7PBX - chains Aj and Av of the 21 polymer chains in the assembly; structure by electron microscopy, 3.43 A resolution.

# Chain Aj (and Av)
Name: 60 kDa chaperonin
Source organism: Escherichia coli (strain K12)
Notes: chain Av of this document is another copy of the same molecule, construct and numbering; everything in this record applies to it too
Reference sequence: P0A6F5 (CH60_ECOLI); numbering as in UniProt (aligned over 2-525)
Amino-acid sequence (524 residues; each row starts with the number of its first residue):
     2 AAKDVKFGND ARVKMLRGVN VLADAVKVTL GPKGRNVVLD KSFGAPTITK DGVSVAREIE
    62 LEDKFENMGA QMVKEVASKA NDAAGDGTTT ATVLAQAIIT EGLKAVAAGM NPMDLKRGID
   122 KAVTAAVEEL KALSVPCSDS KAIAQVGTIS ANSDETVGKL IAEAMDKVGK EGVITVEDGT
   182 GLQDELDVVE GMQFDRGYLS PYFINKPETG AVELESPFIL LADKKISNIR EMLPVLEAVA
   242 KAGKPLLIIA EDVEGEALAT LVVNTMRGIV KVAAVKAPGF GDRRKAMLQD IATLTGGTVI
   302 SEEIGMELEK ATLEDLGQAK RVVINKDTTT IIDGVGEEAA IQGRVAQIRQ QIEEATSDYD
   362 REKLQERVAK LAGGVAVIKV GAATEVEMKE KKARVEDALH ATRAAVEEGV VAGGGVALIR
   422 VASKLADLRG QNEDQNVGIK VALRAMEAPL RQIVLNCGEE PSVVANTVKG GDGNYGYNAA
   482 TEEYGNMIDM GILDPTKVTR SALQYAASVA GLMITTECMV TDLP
Metal / ion sites: Mg2+: Asp-87 (together with ADP)
Ligand contacts: ADP: Thr-30, Leu-31, Gly-32, Pro-33, Lys-51, Asp-87, Gly-88, Thr-89, Thr-90, Thr-91, Ile-150, Ser-154, Gly-414, Gly-415, Gly-416, Ile-454, Tyr-478, Asn-479, Ala-480, Ala-481, Met-488, Ile-493, Asp-495

# Interface between chain Aj and chain Av
Residue-residue contacts (55):
  Ala-2(Aj) / Glu-61(Av)  hydrogen bond (backbone-side chain)
  Ala-3(Aj) / Glu-61(Av)  hydrogen bond (backbone-side chain)
  Ala-3(Aj) / Glu-63(Av)
  Lys-4(Aj) / Glu-59(Av)  salt bridge
  Lys-4(Aj) / Glu-61(Av)  salt bridge
  Phe-8(Aj) / Asp-25(Av)
  Phe-8(Aj) / Ala-26(Av)
  Phe-8(Aj) / Val-29(Av)  hydrophobic
  Arg-13(Aj) / Arg-36(Av)
  Met-69(Aj) / Val-39(Av)  hydrophobic
  Met-69(Aj) / Asp-41(Av)
  Met-69(Aj) / Pro-47(Av)
  Gln-72(Aj) / Pro-47(Av)
  Met-73(Aj) / Val-39(Av)  hydrophobic
  Met-73(Aj) / Pro-47(Av)  hydrophobic
  Met-73(Aj) / Ile-49(Av)  hydrophobic
  Glu-76(Aj) / Val-387(Av)
  Lys-80(Aj) / Ala-384(Av)  hydrogen bond (side chain-backbone)
  Lys-80(Aj) / Thr-385(Av)
  Val-107(Aj) / Arg-36(Av)
  Asn-112(Aj) / Lys-34(Av)
  Pro-113(Aj) / Arg-36(Av)
  Met-114(Aj) / Gly-35(Av)
  Met-114(Aj) / Asn-153(Av)
  Glu-304(Aj) / Ala-260(Av)
  Ile-305(Aj) / Tyr-203(Av)  hydrophobic
  Ile-305(Aj) / Val-263(Av)  hydrophobic
  Gly-306(Aj) / Arg-268(Av)  hydrogen bond (backbone-side chain)
  Gln-351(Aj) / Pro-208(Av)  hydrogen bond (side chain-backbone)
  Gln-351(Aj) / Glu-209(Av)  hydrogen bond (side chain-backbone)
  Tyr-506(Aj) / Ala-384(Av)
  Ser-509(Aj) / Ala-384(Av)
  Ser-509(Aj) / Thr-385(Av)
  Ser-509(Aj) / Glu-388(Av)
  Val-510(Aj) / Thr-385(Av)
  Leu-513(Aj) / Val-387(Av)  hydrophobic
  Leu-513(Aj) / Glu-388(Av)
  Leu-513(Aj) / Glu-391(Av)
  Thr-516(Aj) / Arg-36(Av)
  Thr-516(Aj) / Asn-37(Av)  hydrogen bond (backbone-backbone)
  Thr-517(Aj) / Asn-37(Av)
  Thr-517(Aj) / Val-39(Av)
  Glu-518(Aj) / Val-29(Av)
  Glu-518(Aj) / Arg-36(Av)
  Glu-518(Aj) / Asn-37(Av)  hydrogen bond (backbone-backbone)
  Cys-519(Aj) / Asn-37(Av)
  Cys-519(Aj) / Val-38(Av)
  Cys-519(Aj) / Val-39(Av)  hydrogen bond (backbone-backbone)
  Val-521(Aj) / Val-38(Av)  hydrophobic
  Val-521(Aj) / Val-39(Av)
  Val-521(Aj) / Leu-40(Av)
  Val-521(Aj) / Asp-41(Av)  hydrogen bond (backbone-backbone)
  Val-521(Aj) / Ile-60(Av)  hydrophobic
  Thr-522(Aj) / Asp-41(Av)  hydrogen bond
  Leu-524(Aj) / Glu-63(Av)
Also at the interface, not in a pair above, chain Aj (34 interface residues in all): Val-6, Glu-303, Met-307, Gln-505, Met-520
Also at the interface, not in a pair above, chain Av (36 interface residues in all): Val-22, Pro-33, Ala-46, Leu-62, Thr-210, Val-264, Asn-457

# Summary
34 residues of chain Aj and 36 residues of chain Av are in contact; the contacts include 11 hydrogen bonds and
2 salt bridges. Polar pairs include Lys-4(Aj)/Glu-59(Av), Lys-4(Aj)/Glu-61(Av) and Ala-2(Aj)/Glu-61(Av). Chain
Aj binds ADP.
Both chains are 60 kDa chaperonin (Escherichia coli (strain K12)). Entry 7PBX (Cryo-EM structure of the
GroEL-GroES complex with ADP bound to both rings ("tight" conformation)) was determined by electron
microscopy, deposited together with 7PBJ.
